7PI4 - chains BBB and CCC of the 4 polymer chains in the assembly; structure by X-ray diffraction, 2.24 A resolution.

Chain BBB:
Molecule: Elongin-B
Organism: Homo sapiens
Reference sequence: Q15370 (ELOB_HUMAN); numbering as in UniProt (aligned over 1-105)
Chain sequence (105 residues; numbered 1 to 105; the number before each row is that of its first residue):
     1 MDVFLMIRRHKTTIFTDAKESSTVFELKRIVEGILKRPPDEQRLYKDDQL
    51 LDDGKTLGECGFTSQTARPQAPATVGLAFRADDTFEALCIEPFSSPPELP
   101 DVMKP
Swiss-Prot annotation at these positions:
  - modified residue: Met1 (N-acetylmethionine), Thr84 (Phosphothreonine)

Chain CCC:
Molecule: Isoform 2 of Elongin-C
Organism: Homo sapiens
Reference sequence: Q15369-2 (ELOC-2_HUMAN); residues 17-112 here correspond to UniProt positions 1-96 (UniProt number = residue number - 16)
Chain sequence (96 residues; row label = number of the first residue in the row):
    17 MYVKLISSDGHEFIVKREHALTSGTIKAMLSGPGQFAENETNEVNFREIP
    67 SHVLSKVCMYFTYKVRYTNSSTEIPEFPIAPEIALELLMAANFLDC
Disordered / not traced: 51-57

Chain BBB / chain CCC interface:
Contacting residue pairs (57; chain BBB residue first):
  Asp2(BBB) - Arg82(CCC)  salt bridge
  Phe4(BBB) - Thr78(CCC)
  Phe4(BBB) - Arg82(CCC)
  Met6(BBB) - Met75(CCC)  hydrophobic
  Arg8(BBB) - His27(CCC)
  Lys11(BBB) - Asp25(CCC)
  Lys11(BBB) - Gly26(CCC)  hydrogen bond (side chain-backbone)
  Lys11(BBB) - His27(CCC)
  Lys11(BBB) - Glu28(CCC)  hydrogen bond (backbone-backbone)
  Thr12(BBB) - Glu28(CCC)
  Thr13(BBB) - Glu28(CCC)  hydrogen bond (backbone-backbone)
  Thr13(BBB) - Phe29(CCC)
  Thr13(BBB) - Ile30(CCC)  hydrogen bond (backbone-backbone)
  Ile14(BBB) - Ile30(CCC)
  Phe15(BBB) - Tyr18(CCC)
  Phe15(BBB) - Phe29(CCC)  hydrophobic
  Phe15(BBB) - Ile30(CCC)  hydrogen bond (backbone-backbone)
  Phe15(BBB) - Ser71(CCC)
  Phe15(BBB) - Cys74(CCC)  hydrophobic
  Phe15(BBB) - Met75(CCC)  hydrophobic
  Thr16(BBB) - Tyr18(CCC)
  Asp17(BBB) - Lys32(CCC)  salt bridge
  Ile34(BBB) - Tyr18(CCC)
  Ile34(BBB) - Ile30(CCC)  hydrophobic
  Leu35(BBB) - Ile30(CCC)  hydrophobic
  Pro69(BBB) - Met75(CCC)
  Pro69(BBB) - Thr78(CCC)
  Pro69(BBB) - Tyr79(CCC)  hydrophobic
  Pro69(BBB) - Arg82(CCC)
  Pro69(BBB) - Tyr83(CCC)  hydrophobic
  Gln70(BBB) - Met75(CCC)
  Gln70(BBB) - Tyr79(CCC)
  Gln70(BBB) - Tyr83(CCC)
  Gln70(BBB) - Pro91(CCC)
  Gln70(BBB) - Phe93(CCC)
  Gln70(BBB) - Pro94(CCC)
  Pro72(BBB) - Met75(CCC)
  Glu91(BBB) - His27(CCC)  salt bridge
  Pro92(BBB) - His27(CCC)  hydrogen bond (backbone-side chain)
  Phe93(BBB) - His27(CCC)
  Phe93(BBB) - Phe29(CCC)  hydrophobic
  Phe93(BBB) - Ser67(CCC)
  Phe93(BBB) - His68(CCC)
  Phe93(BBB) - Ser71(CCC)
  Ser94(BBB) - Asp25(CCC)
  Ser94(BBB) - Pro66(CCC)
  Ser94(BBB) - Ser67(CCC)  hydrogen bond (backbone-side chain)
  Ser94(BBB) - His68(CCC)  hydrogen bond
  Ser95(BBB) - His68(CCC)
  Pro96(BBB) - His68(CCC)
  Pro96(BBB) - Glu98(CCC)
  Pro96(BBB) - Glu102(CCC)
  Pro97(BBB) - Glu102(CCC)
  Leu99(BBB) - Pro97(CCC)
  Leu99(BBB) - Glu98(CCC)
  Pro100(BBB) - Leu101(CCC)  hydrophobic
  Met103(BBB) - Pro97(CCC)
Also at the interface, not in a pair above, chain BBB (27 interface residues in all): Ile30
Also at the interface, not in a pair above, chain CCC (28 interface residues in all): Val31, Glu92, Ala100

Summary:
27 residues of chain BBB and 28 residues of chain CCC are in contact, with 8 hydrogen bonds and 3 salt
bridges. Polar contacts include Asp2(BBB)-Arg82(CCC), Asp17(BBB)-Lys32(CCC) and Glu91(BBB)-His27(CCC).
Here chain BBB is Elongin-B and chain CCC is Isoform 2 of Elongin-C, both from Homo sapiens. Entry 7PI4 (FAK
Protac GSK215 in complex with FAK and pVHL:ElonginC:ElonginB) was determined by X-ray diffraction.
